PDB entry 8AIA | electron microscopy, 5.10 A resolution (low resolution: residue-level contacts below are approximate; hydrogen-bond / salt-bridge calls are withheld) | chains A and D of the 12 polymer chains in the assembly

Chain A:
Name: Crescentin
Organism: Caulobacter vibrioides
UniProtKB: A0A8F8EC09 (A0A8F8EC09_CAUVI); residues 1-457 here = UniProt positions 1-457
Chain sequence (457 residues; numbered 1 to 457; the number before each row is that of its first residue):
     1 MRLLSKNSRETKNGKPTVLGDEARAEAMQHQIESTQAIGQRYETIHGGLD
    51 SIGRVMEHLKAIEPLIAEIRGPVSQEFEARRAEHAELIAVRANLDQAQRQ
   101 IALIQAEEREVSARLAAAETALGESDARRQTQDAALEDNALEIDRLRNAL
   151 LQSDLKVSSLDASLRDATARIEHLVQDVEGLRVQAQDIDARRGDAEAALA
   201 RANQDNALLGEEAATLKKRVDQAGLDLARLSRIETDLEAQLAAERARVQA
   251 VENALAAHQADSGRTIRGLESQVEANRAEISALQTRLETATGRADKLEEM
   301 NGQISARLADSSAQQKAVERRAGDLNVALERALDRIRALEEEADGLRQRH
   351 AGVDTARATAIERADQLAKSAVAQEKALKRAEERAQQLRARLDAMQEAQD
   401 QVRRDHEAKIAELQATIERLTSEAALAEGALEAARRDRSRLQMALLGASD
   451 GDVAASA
Not modelled in the structure: 1-357, 442-457

Chain D:
Name: Crescentin-specific megabody MB13
Notes: antibody fragment or engineered binder
Chain sequence (907 residues; each row starts with the number of its first residue):
     1 EVQLQESGGGLVYKEETQSGLNNYARVVEKGQYDSLEIPAQVAASWESGR
    51 DDAAVFGFIDKEQLDKYVANGGKRSDWTVKFAENRSQDGTLLGYSLLQES
   101 VDQASYMYSDNHYLAEMATILGKPEEAKRYRQLAQQLADYINTCMFDPTT
   151 QFYYDVRIEDKPLANGCAGKPIVERGKGPEGWSPLFNGAATQANADAVVK
   201 VMLDPKEFNTFVPLGTAALTNPAFGADIYWRGRVWVDQFWFGLKGMERYG
   251 YRDDALKLADTFFRHAKGLTADGPIQENYNPLTGAQQGAPNFSWSAAHLY
   301 MLYNDFFRKQASGGGSGGGGSGGGGSGNADNYKNVINRTGAPQYMKDYDY
   351 DDHQRFNPFFDLGAWHGHLLPDGPNTMGGFPGVALLTEEYINFMASNFDR
   401 LTVWQDGKKVDFTLEAYSIPGALVQKLTAKDVQVEMTLRFATPRTSLLET
   451 KITSNKPLDLVWDGELLEKLEAKEGKPLSDKTIAGEYPDYQRKISATRDG
   501 LKVTFGKVRATWDLLTSGESEYQVHKSLPVQTEINGNRFTSKAHINGSTT
   551 LYTTYSHLLTAQEVSKEQMQIRDILARPAFYLTASQQRWEEYLKKGLTNP
   601 DATPEQTRVAVKAIETLNGNWRSPGGAVKFNTVTPSVTGRWFSGNQTWPW
   651 DTWKQAFAMAHFNPDIAKENIRAVFSWQIQPGDSVRPQDVGFVPDLIAWN
   701 LSPERGGDGGNWNERNTKPSLAAWSVMEVYNVTQDKTWVAEMYPKLVAYH
   751 DWWLRNRDHNGNGVPEYGATRDKAHNTESGEMLFTVKKDSLRLSCASSRS
   801 IDGINIMRWYRQAPGKQRGMVAVVTGWGSTNYVDSVKGRFIISRDSAKDT
   851 VYLQMNNLKPEDTAVYSCNAIYRGSEYWGQGTQVTVSSGENLYFQGSHHH
   901 HHHHHHH
Not modelled in the structure: 14-788, 888-907
Cystine bridges: Cys-795/Cys-868

How chain A and chain D interact:
Pairs across the interface (9; chain A residue first):
  Gln-414(A) / Trp-827(D)
  Ser-422(A) / Asn-831(D)
  Ala-425(A) / Tyr-832(D)
  Gly-429(A) / Asp-834(D)
  Arg-435(A) / Lys-816(D)
  Arg-435(A) / Gln-817(D)
  Arg-436(A) / Ala-813(D)
  Arg-436(A) / Lys-816(D)
  Arg-438(A) / Gly-815(D)
Other interface residues (no listed pair), chain A (8 interface residues in all): Ile-417
Other interface residues (no listed pair), chain D (10 interface residues in all): Ile-806, Glu-861

Overview:
The interface between chain A and chain D involves 8 residues on one side and 10 on the other.
Chain A is Crescentin (Caulobacter vibrioides) and chain D is Crescentin-specific megabody MB13; the
structure, Cryo-EM structure of crescentin filaments (wildtype, C1 symmetry and large box), was determined by
electron microscopy, deposited together with 8AFE, 8AFH, 8AFL, 8AFM, 8AHL, 8AIX and 8AJB.
